6K5D - chains A and C of the 6 polymer chains in the assembly; structure by X-ray diffraction, 3.20 A resolution.

Chain A:
Molecule: H(+)/Cl(-) exchange transporter ClcA
Source organism: Escherichia coli
UniProtKB: J7Q633 (J7Q633_ECOLX); numbering as in UniProt (aligned over 1-473)
Sequence (473 residues; row label = number of the first residue in the row):
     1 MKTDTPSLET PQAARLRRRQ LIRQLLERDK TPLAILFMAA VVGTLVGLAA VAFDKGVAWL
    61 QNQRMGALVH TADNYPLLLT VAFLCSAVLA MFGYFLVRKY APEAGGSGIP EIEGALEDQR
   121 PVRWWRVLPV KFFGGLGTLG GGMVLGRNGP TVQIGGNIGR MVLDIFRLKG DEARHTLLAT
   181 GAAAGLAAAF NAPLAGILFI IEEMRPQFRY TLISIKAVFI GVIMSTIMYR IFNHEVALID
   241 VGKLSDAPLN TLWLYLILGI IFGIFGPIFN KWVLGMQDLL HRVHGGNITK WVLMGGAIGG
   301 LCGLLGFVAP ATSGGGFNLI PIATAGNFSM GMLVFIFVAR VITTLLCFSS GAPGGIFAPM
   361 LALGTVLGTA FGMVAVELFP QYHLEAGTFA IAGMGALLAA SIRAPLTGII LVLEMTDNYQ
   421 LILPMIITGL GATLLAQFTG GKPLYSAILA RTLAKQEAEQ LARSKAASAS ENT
Not modelled in the structure: 1-16, 461-473
Construct notes: engineered mutation N148 (Glu in J7Q633)

Chain C:
Molecule: Fab fragment, heavy chain
Source organism: Mus musculus
Notes: antibody fragment or engineered binder
Sequence (222 residues; row label = number of the first residue in the row):
     1 EVRLLESGGG LVQPGGSLKL SCAASGFDYS RYWMSWVRQA PGKGLKWIGE INPVSSTINY
    61 TPSLKDKFII SRDNAKDTLY LQISKVRSED TALYYCARLY YGYGYWYFDV WGAGTTVTVS
   121 SAKTTPPSVY PLAPGSAAAA ASMVTLGCLV KGYFPEPVTV TWNSGSLAAG VHTFPAVLQA
   181 ALYTLSSSVT VPSSSWPSET VTCNVAHPAS STKVDKKIVP RA
Disulfide bonds: C22-C96, C148-C203

Interface between chain A and chain C:
Contacting residue pairs - 13 pairs, chain A then chain C:
  K243(A) with R31(C)
  D246(A) with Y101(C)
  P248(A) with Y101(C), hydrophobic; G104(C)
  L249(A) with Y103(C)
  N250(A) with Y103(C), hydrogen bond (backbone-backbone); G104(C), hydrogen bond (side chain-backbone); Y105(C)
  Q381(A) with W106(C)
  Y382(A) with W106(C), hydrogen bond (backbone-side chain)
  H383(A) with W33(C); E50(C), salt bridge; W106(C), hydrogen bond
Other interface residues (no listed pair), chain A (9 interface residues in all): P380
Other interface residues (no listed pair), chain C (10 interface residues in all): N59, L99

Summary:
Chain A and chain C form an interface of 9 and 10 residues respectively, with 4 hydrogen bonds and 1 salt
bridge. Polar pairs include H383(A)-E50(C), N250(A)-G104(C) and Y382(A)-W106(C).
Chain A is H(+)/Cl(-) exchange transporter ClcA (Escherichia coli) and chain C is Fab fragment, heavy chain
(Mus musculus); the structure, Crystal structure of the E148N mutant CLC-ec1 in presence of 200 mM NaBr, was
determined by X-ray diffraction together with 6AD7, 6AD8, 6ADA, 6ADB, 6ADC, 6K5A, 6K5F and 6K5I from the same
study.
